Entry 6F9D (electron microscopy, 13.30 A resolution (very low resolution: no residue pairs are listed; an interface is given only as per-side residue counts)); this record covers chains F and H of the 12 polymer chains in the assembly.

[Chain F (and H)]
Protein: Glycoprotein
Source organism: Rift valley fever virus
Notes: chain H of this document is another copy of the same molecule, construct and numbering; everything in this record applies to it too
Reference sequence: A2T072 (A2T072_RVFV); residue numbers follow UniProt; this construct covers 691-1118
Amino-acid sequence (431 residues; row label = number of the first residue in the row):
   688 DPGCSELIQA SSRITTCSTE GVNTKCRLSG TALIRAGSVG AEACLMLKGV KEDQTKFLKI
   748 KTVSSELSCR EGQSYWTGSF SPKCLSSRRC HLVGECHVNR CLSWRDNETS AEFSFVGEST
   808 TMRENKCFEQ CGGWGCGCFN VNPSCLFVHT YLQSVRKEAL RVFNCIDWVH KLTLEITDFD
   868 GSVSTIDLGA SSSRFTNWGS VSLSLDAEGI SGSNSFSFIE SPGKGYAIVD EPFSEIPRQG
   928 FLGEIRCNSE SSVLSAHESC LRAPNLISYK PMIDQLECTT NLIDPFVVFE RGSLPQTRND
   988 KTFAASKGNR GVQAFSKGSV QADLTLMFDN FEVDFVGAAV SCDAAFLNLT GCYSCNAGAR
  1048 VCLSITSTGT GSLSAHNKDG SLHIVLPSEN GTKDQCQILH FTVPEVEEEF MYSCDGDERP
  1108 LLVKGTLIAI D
Differences from the reference sequence: expression tag (688-690)
Reported in the primary citation:
  - post-translational modification sites: Asn794, Asn1035 (proposed by the authors, not directly observed)

[Chain F / chain H interface]
At this resolution (13 A) residue pairs are not listed: 20 residues of chain F and 19 of chain H lie at the interface.

[In short]
20 residues of chain F face 19 of chain H across their interface. From the paper: modification sites Asn794(F)
and Asn1035(F).
Chain F and chain H are both Glycoprotein (Rift valley fever virus); the structure, Model of the Rift Valley
fever virus glycoprotein hexamer type 2, was determined by electron microscopy, deposited together with 6F8P,
6F9B, 6F9C, 6F9E and 6F9F.
